PDB entry 1EOA | X-ray diffraction, 2.15 A resolution | chains A and B

[Chain A]
Molecule: Protocatechuate 3,4-dioxygenase alpha chain
From: Acinetobacter sp
Notes: EC 1.13.11.3
UniProt: P20371 (PCXA_ACIAD); the construct lacks a stretch of the UniProt sequence, so the offset changes along the chain: -3 to 88 = UniProt 1-92; 89-200 = UniProt 98-209
Chain sequence (209 residues; each row starts with the number of its first residue; a row labelled like 88A-88E holds insertion residues (88A, then the next letters in order); numbers below 1 keep their minus sign (Met-3 is residue -3)):
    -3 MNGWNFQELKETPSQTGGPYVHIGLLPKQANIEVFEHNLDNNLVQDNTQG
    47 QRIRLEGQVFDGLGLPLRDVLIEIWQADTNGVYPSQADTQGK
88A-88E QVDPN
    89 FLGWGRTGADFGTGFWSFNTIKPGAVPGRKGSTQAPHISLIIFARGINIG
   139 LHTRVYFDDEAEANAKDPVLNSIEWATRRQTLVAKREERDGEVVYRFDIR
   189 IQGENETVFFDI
Disordered / not traced: -3 to 3
Small-molecule neighbours: cyanide ion (CYN): Gly14, Pro15, Tyr16
UniProt features mapped onto this chain:
  - binding site (3,4-dihydroxybenzoate): Arg133

[Chain B]
Molecule: Protocatechuate 3,4-dioxygenase beta chain
From: Acinetobacter sp
Notes: EC 1.13.11.3
UniProt: P20372 (PCXB_ACIAD); residues 300-540 here correspond to UniProt positions 1-241 (UniProt number = residue number - 299)
Chain sequence (241 residues; numbered 300 to 540; the number before each row is that of its first residue):
   300 MSQIIWGAYAQRNTEDHPPAYAPGYKTSVLRSPKNALISIAETLSEVTAP
   350 HFSADKFGPKDNDLILNYAKDGLPIGERVIVHGYVRDQFGRPVKNALVEV
   400 WQANASGRYRHPNDQYIGAMDPNFGGCGRMLTDDNGYYVFRTIKPGPYPW
   450 RNRINEWRPAHIHFSLIADGWAQRLISQFYFEGDTLIDSCPILKTIPSEQ
   500 QRRALIALEDKSNFIEADSRCYRFDITLRGRRATYFENDLT
Disordered / not traced: 300-302
Bound ions: Fe ion: Tyr408, His460, His462 (together with cyanide ion)
Small-molecule neighbours:
  - cyanide ion (CYN), molecule 1: Tyr408, Arg457, His460, His462, Gln477, Ile491
  - cyanide ion (CYN), molecule 2: Tyr408, Tyr447, Arg457, His460, His462
  - cyanide ion (CYN), molecule 3: Tyr408, His460, His462
UniProt features mapped onto this chain:
  - binding site (Fe cation): Tyr408, Tyr447, His460, His462

[Chain A / chain B interface]
Contacting residue pairs (167; chain A residue first):
  Glu4(A) with Gln387(B), hydrogen bond
  Leu5(A) with Gln387(B), hydrogen bond (backbone-backbone); Thr526(B)
  Lys6(A) with Asp315(B), salt bridge; Gln499(B); Gln500(B); Thr526(B)
  Glu7(A) with Arg311(B), salt bridge; His316(B), salt bridge; Gln500(B), hydrogen bond (backbone-side chain); Thr526(B); Arg528(B)
  Thr8(A) with His316(B); Leu474(B); Leu504(B); Ile525(B); Thr526(B), hydrogen bond (side chain-backbone)
  Pro9(A) with Asp315(B); His316(B); Ser476(B), hydrogen bond (backbone-side chain); Ile495(B), hydrophobic; Gln500(B); Leu504(B), hydrophobic
  Ser10(A) with His316(B), hydrogen bond (backbone-side chain); Pro317(B); Leu474(B); Ile475(B), hydrogen bond (side chain-backbone); Ser476(B)
  Gln11(A) with Ile475(B), hydrogen bond (backbone-backbone); Ser476(B); Gln477(B); Tyr479(B), hydrogen bond; Ile491(B); Leu492(B); Thr494(B); Ile495(B); Leu504(B)
  Thr12(A) with Tyr324(B); Gln477(B), hydrogen bond (backbone-side chain)
  Gly13(A) with Trp400(B); His462(B); Ile475(B)
  Tyr16(A) with Tyr408(B), hydrophobic; His410(B); Asn412(B), hydrogen bond (side chain-backbone); Asp413(B); Tyr447(B), hydrogen bond
  Val17(A) with Trp400(B), hydrophobic
  His18(A) with His410(B), hydrogen bond
  Ile19(A) with Trp400(B), hydrophobic; Tyr408(B), hydrophobic; Arg409(B); His410(B); Gly425(B); Cys426(B)
  Gly20(A) with Trp400(B); Cys426(B)
  Leu21(A) with Glu398(B); Trp400(B), hydrophobic; Ile475(B), hydrophobic
  Pro23(A) with Cys426(B), hydrophobic
  Ile28(A) with Tyr367(B), hydrophobic; Arg409(B)
  Val30(A) with Asn366(B); Cys426(B), hydrophobic
  Phe31(A) with Asp360(B); Gly427(B); Arg428(B)
  His33(A) with Lys355(B); Arg428(B), hydrogen bond (backbone-side chain)
  Leu35(A) with Glu398(B)
  Asp57(A) with Leu329(B)
  Gly58(A) with Leu329(B), hydrogen bond (backbone-backbone)
  Leu59(A) with Leu329(B), hydrophobic
  Leu63(A) with Arg330(B)
  Asp65(A) with Arg330(B), salt bridge
  Glu69(A) with Ile466(B); Trp470(B); Arg473(B), salt bridge
  Trp71(A) with Ser344(B), hydrogen bond (side chain-backbone); Thr347(B), hydrogen bond; Ala348(B); Pro349(B); Trp470(B)
  Tyr79(A) with Ser344(B), hydrogen bond; Thr347(B)
  Pro80(A) with Ala348(B); His350(B)
  Ser81(A) with Thr347(B); Ala348(B), hydrogen bond (side chain-backbone); His350(B)
  Gln82(A) with His350(B), hydrogen bond (backbone-side chain)
  Ala83(A) with Val346(B); Thr347(B)
  Asp84(A) with Thr347(B)
  Gln86(A) with Leu343(B)
  Leu90(A) with His350(B)
  Trp92(A) with Pro349(B), hydrophobic; Phe351(B), hydrophobic; Ile466(B), hydrophobic; Trp470(B)
  Arg94(A) with Glu398(B), salt bridge; Ile466(B); Arg473(B)
  Phe99(A) with His410(B); Pro411(B), hydrophobic
  Gly116(A) with Leu539(B); Thr540(B)
  Arg117(A) with Ala340(B); Glu341(B), hydrogen bond (side chain-backbone); Asp538(B); Leu539(B); Thr540(B)
  Lys118(A) with Asp538(B), hydrogen bond (backbone-backbone); Thr540(B), hydrogen bond (backbone-backbone)
  Gly119(A) with Thr540(B), hydrogen bond (backbone-backbone)
  Gln122(A) with Thr342(B), hydrogen bond; Ser344(B)
  His125(A) with Ser344(B), hydrogen bond
  Ser127(A) with Trp470(B)
  Ile129(A) with Trp470(B), hydrophobic; Arg473(B)
  Phe131(A) with Arg473(B); Ile475(B), hydrophobic
  Arg133(A) with Tyr324(B); Thr326(B); Arg330(B), hydrogen bond (backbone-side chain)
  Gly134(A) with Tyr324(B), hydrogen bond (backbone-side chain); Thr326(B), hydrogen bond (backbone-side chain); Ser327(B)
  Ile135(A) with Arg330(B)
  Asn136(A) with Pro317(B); Pro318(B), hydrogen bond (side chain-backbone); Ala319(B), hydrogen bond (side chain-backbone); Tyr324(B)
  Ile137(A) with Arg311(B); His316(B); Pro317(B)
  Arg142(A) with Thr342(B), hydrogen bond; Ser344(B); Glu345(B), salt bridge
  Ile161(A) with Ile337(B), hydrophobic
  Arg166(A) with Asn334(B)
  Ile189(A) with Arg330(B); Ser331(B); Pro332(B)
  Gln190(A) with Val328(B), hydrogen bond (side chain-backbone); Leu329(B); Ser331(B), hydrogen bond (side chain-backbone)
  Glu194(A) with Pro332(B); Lys333(B), hydrogen bond (side chain-backbone); Asn334(B), hydrogen bond (side chain-backbone)
  Val196(A) with Ile337(B), hydrophobic
  Phe197(A) with Pro332(B), hydrophobic; Leu336(B); Ile337(B), hydrogen bond (backbone-backbone)
  Phe198(A) with Ile337(B); Ile339(B), hydrophobic
  Asp199(A) with Thr313(B); Ile337(B), hydrogen bond (backbone-backbone); Ser338(B); Ile339(B), hydrogen bond (backbone-backbone)
  Ile200(A) with Glu341(B); Glu345(B); Trp470(B); Ala471(B), hydrophobic; Arg528(B), hydrogen bond (backbone-side chain)
Also at the interface, not in a pair above, chain A (79 interface residues in all): Gly14, Pro15, Ala26, Glu29, Ile70, Thr85, Val114, Pro115, Ser120, Ala132, Leu139, His140, Val157, Ser160
Also at the interface, not in a pair above, chain B (85 interface residues in all): Asn312, Ala321, Phe388, Leu396, Val399, Gly424, Phe463, Ser464, Ala503, Asp524, Arg530

[Overview]
The interface between chain A and chain B involves 79 residues on one side and 85 on the other, with 40
hydrogen bonds and 7 salt bridges. Among the polar pairs are Lys6(A)-Asp315(B), Glu7(A)-Arg311(B) and
Glu7(A)-His316(B).
Here chain A is Protocatechuate 3,4-dioxygenase alpha chain and chain B is Protocatechuate 3,4-dioxygenase
beta chain, both from Acinetobacter sp. Entry 1EOA (Crystal structure of acinetobacter sp. ADP1
protocatechuate 3,4-dioxygenase in complex with cyanide) was determined by X-ray diffraction (same publication
as 1EO2, 1EO9, 1EOB and 1EOC).
